PDB entry 7WTF | electron microscopy, 3.00 A resolution | chains I and K of the 9 polymer chains in the assembly

== Chain I ==
Protein: Heavy chain of XGv051
Organism: Homo sapiens
Chain sequence (120 residues; numbered 2 to 121; the number before each row is that of its first residue):
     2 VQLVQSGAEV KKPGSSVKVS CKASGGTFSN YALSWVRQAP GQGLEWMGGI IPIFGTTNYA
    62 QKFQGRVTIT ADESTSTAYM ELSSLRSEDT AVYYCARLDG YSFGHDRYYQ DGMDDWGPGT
Disulfides: Cys-22/Cys-96

== Chain K ==
Protein: Light chain of XGv051
Organism: Homo sapiens
Chain sequence (104 residues; numbered 1 to 104; the number before each row is that of its first residue):
     1 DIQMTQSPSS LSASVGDRVT ITCRASQAIR NDLGWYQQKP GKAPKCLIYA ASSLQSGVPS
    61 RFSGSGSGTE FTLTISSLQP EDFATYFCLQ QNIYPRTFGQ GTKV
Disulfides: Cys-23/Cys-88

== How chain I and chain K interact ==
Residue-residue contacts (19):
  Val-37(I) with Arg-96(K)
  Gln-39(I) with Gln-38(K)
  Leu-45(I) with Gln-38(K); Phe-87(K), hydrophobic; Arg-96(K)
  Trp-47(I) with Ile-93(K); Tyr-94(K)
  Tyr-95(I) with Gln-38(K); Pro-44(K), hydrophobic
  Leu-99(I) with Tyr-36(K); Tyr-94(K)
  Asp-100(I) with Tyr-49(K)
  Gln-111(I) with Tyr-49(K)
  Gly-113(I) with Tyr-49(K)
  Met-114(I) with Tyr-36(K); Cys-46(K), hydrophobic; Tyr-49(K), hydrogen bond (backbone-side chain)
  Trp-117(I) with Pro-44(K), hydrogen bond (side chain-backbone); Lys-45(K)
Other interface residues (no listed pair), chain I (14 interface residues in all): Gly-44, Glu-46, Ala-61
Other interface residues (no listed pair), chain K (14 interface residues in all): Asp-1, Lys-42, Thr-97, Phe-98

== Summary ==
Chain I and chain K each contribute 14 residues to their interface, with 2 hydrogen bonds. Polar pairs include
Met-114(I)/Tyr-49(K) and Trp-117(I)/Pro-44(K).
Here chain I is Heavy chain of XGv051 and chain K is Light chain of XGv051, both from Homo sapiens. Entry 7WTF
(SARS-CoV-2 Omicron variant spike in complex with Fab XGv051) was determined by electron microscopy (same
publication as 7WTG, 7WTJ and 7WTK).
